PDB entry 9FIA | electron microscopy, 3.29 A resolution | chains BL and bL of the 69 polymer chains in the assembly

# Chain BL
Name: Putative ribosomal protein S17
Source organism: Toxoplasma gondii
UniProt: A0A125YU94 (A0A125YU94_TOXGG); residues -11 to 104 here correspond to UniProt positions 1-116 (UniProt number = residue number + 12)
Amino-acid sequence (116 residues; numbered -11 to 104; the number before each row is that of its first residue; numbers below 1 keep their minus sign (Met-11 is residue -11)):
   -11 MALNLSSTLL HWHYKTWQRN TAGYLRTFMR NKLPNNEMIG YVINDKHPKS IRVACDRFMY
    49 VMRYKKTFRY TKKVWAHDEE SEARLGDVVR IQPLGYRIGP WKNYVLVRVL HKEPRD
Disordered / not traced: -11 to 0, 104

# Chain bL
Molecule: Rna17
Source organism: Toxoplasma gondii
Sequence (48 nucleotides; row label = number of the first residue in the row):
     1 UUUUAUGAUC CCAGGCUGGU UUAAUAAGUC AAAGUUUAGC CAGAGUCG

# How chain BL and chain bL interact
Residue-residue contacts (24):
  His1(BL) - U17(bL)  phosphate contact
  His1(BL) - G18(bL)  phosphate contact
  Lys3(BL) - A32(bL)  salt bridge to the phosphate
  Lys3(BL) - G34(bL)  salt bridge to the phosphate
  Lys3(BL) - U35(bL)  salt bridge to the phosphate
  Thr4(BL) - C30(bL)  base contact
  Trp5(BL) - C30(bL)  sugar contact
  Trp5(BL) - A32(bL)  sugar contact
  Trp5(BL) - A33(bL)  phosphate contact
  Trp5(BL) - G34(bL)  hydrogen bond to the phosphate
  Gln6(BL) - A33(bL)  phosphate contact
  Asn8(BL) - C30(bL)  base contact
  Asn32(BL) - U2(bL)  hydrogen bond to the phosphate
  Lys34(BL) - U1(bL)  salt bridge to the phosphate
  Lys34(BL) - U2(bL)  salt bridge to the phosphate
  His35(BL) - U1(bL)  phosphate contact
  His35(BL) - U2(bL)  salt bridge to the phosphate
  Arg40(BL) - U3(bL)  salt bridge to the phosphate
  Met50(BL) - A33(bL)  sugar contact
  Arg51(BL) - A33(bL)  base contact
  Arg57(BL) - U6(bL)  hydrogen bond to the base
  Tyr58(BL) - U6(bL)  base contact
  Thr59(BL) - U6(bL)  hydrogen bond to the base
  Lys61(BL) - U4(bL)  salt bridge to the phosphate
Interface residues without a listed pair, chain BL (17 interface residues in all): Trp89

# In short
Chain BL and chain bL form an interface of 17 and 12 residues respectively; the contacts include 4 hydrogen
bonds and 8 salt bridges. Polar contacts include Arg57(BL)-U6(bL), Thr59(BL)-U6(bL) and Trp5(BL)-G34(bL).
Chain BL is Putative ribosomal protein S17 and chain bL is Rna17, both from Toxoplasma gondii; the structure,
SSU(body) structure derived from the SSU sample of the mitoribosome from T. gondii, was determined by electron
microscopy together with 9FI8 from the same study.
